PDB entry 3WI9 | X-ray diffraction, 1.30 A resolution | chain A

[Chain A]
Name: Nitrite reductase
Source organism: Geobacillus kaustophilus
Notes: EC 1.7.2.1
UniProt: Q5L1X8 (Q5L1X8_GEOKA); residues 1-323 here correspond to UniProt positions 32-354 (UniProt number = residue number + 31)
Amino-acid sequence (324 residues; each row starts with the number of its first residue; numbering starts at 0):
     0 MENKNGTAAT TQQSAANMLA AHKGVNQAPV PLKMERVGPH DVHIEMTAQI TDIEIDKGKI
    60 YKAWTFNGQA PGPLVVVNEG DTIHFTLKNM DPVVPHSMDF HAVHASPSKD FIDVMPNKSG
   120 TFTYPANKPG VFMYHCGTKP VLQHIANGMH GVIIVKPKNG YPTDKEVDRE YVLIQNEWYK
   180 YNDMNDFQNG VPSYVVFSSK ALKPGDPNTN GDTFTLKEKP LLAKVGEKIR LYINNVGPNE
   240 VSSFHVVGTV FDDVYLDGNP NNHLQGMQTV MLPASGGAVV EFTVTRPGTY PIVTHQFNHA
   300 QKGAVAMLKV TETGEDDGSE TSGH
Not modelled in the structure: 0-9, 313-323
Differences from the reference sequence: expression tag (0)
Ion coordination: Zn2+ site 1: H42, H83 (together with acetic acid); Zn2+ site 2 near H83 (its only coordinating residue here); Cu ion site 1: H95, C135, H143, M148; Cu ion site 2: H100, H134; Zn2+ site 3 near D167 (its only coordinating residue here); Na+ near E239 (its only coordinating residue here)
What the authors report for this chain:
  - Cu ion coordination: H95, H100, H134, C135, H143, M148, H294
  - contacts within the chain: H21-W63, H21-D90 (hydrogen bond), D90-H95 (hydrogen bond), H95-V113 (backbone contact), S96-C135 (hydrogen bond), C135-G136 (hydrogen bond), C135-T137
  - self-association interface (contacts with another copy of this molecule); pairs are residue here / residue on that copy: H100-H244 (pi stacking)
  - catalytic residues: D98, H244 (by similarity / conservation)
  - Cu ion coordination through a water molecule: D98

[Overview]
H42 and H83 coordinate Zn2+ site 1. H95, C135, H143 and M148 coordinate Cu ion site 1. The paper reports
catalytic residues D98 and H244; Cu ion coordination by H95, H100 and H134 among others.
Chain A is Nitrite reductase (Geobacillus kaustophilus); the structure, Crystal structure of copper nitrite
reductase from Geobacillus kaustophilus, was determined by X-ray diffraction together with 3WIA from the same
study.
